Entry 1JGZ (X-ray diffraction, 2.70 A resolution); this record covers chains M and H of the 3 polymer chains in the assembly.

Chain M:
Name: Photosynthetic Reaction Center M subunit
From: Rhodobacter sphaeroides
UniProt: P02953 (RCEM_RHOSH); residues 1-307 here = UniProt positions 1-307
Sequence (307 residues; each row starts with the number of its first residue):
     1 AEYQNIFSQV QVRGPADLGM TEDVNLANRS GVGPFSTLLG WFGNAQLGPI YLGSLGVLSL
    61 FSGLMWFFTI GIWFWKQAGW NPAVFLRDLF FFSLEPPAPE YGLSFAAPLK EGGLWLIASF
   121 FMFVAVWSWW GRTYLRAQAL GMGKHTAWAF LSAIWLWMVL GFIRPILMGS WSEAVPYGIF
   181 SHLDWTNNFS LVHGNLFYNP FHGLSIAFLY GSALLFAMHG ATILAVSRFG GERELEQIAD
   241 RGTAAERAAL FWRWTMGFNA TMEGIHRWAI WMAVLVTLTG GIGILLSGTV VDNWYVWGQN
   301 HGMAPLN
Not modelled in the structure: 303-307
Differences from the reference sequence: engineered mutation K76 (Tyr in P02953)
Bound ions: bacteriochlorophyll a Mg site 1 near H182 (its only coordinating residue here); bacteriochlorophyll a Mg site 2 near H202 (its only coordinating residue here); Fe ion: H219, E234, H266 (shared with 2 residues of chain L)
Ligand contacts:
  - bacteriochlorophyll a (BCL), molecule 1: F90, W157, L160, V175, I179, H182, L183, W185, T186
  - bacteriochlorophyll a (BCL), molecule 2: M122, V126, F150, A153, I154, L156, W157, L160, T186, N187, F189, S190, L196, F197, H202, S205, I206, L209, Y210, V276, T277, G280, G281, I284
  - bacteriochlorophyll a (BCL), molecule 3: F197, G203, L204, I206, A207, F208, Y210, G211, L214, M272
  - bacteriopheophytin a (BPH), molecule 1: S59, L60, G63, L64, F67, A125, V126, W129, T133, T146, A149, F150, A153, A273, V274, T277
  - bacteriopheophytin a (BPH), molecule 2: Y210, A213, L214, A217, M218, W252, T255, M256
  - spheroidene (SPO): W66, F67, F68, I70, G71, I72, F74, W75, F85, F105, W115, L116, S119, F120, M122, F123, W157, M158, L160, G161, F162, V175, Y177, G178, I179, H182
  - ubiquinone-10 (U10): L214, L215, M218, H219, T222, I223, A245, A248, A249, W252, M256, F258, N259, A260, T261, M262, I265, W268, M272

Chain H:
Name: Photosynthetic Reaction Center H subunit
From: Rhodobacter sphaeroides
UniProt: P11846 (RCEH_RHOSH); numbering as in UniProt (aligned over 1-260)
Sequence (260 residues; each row starts with the number of its first residue):
     1 MVGVTAFGNF DLASLAIYSF WIFLAGLIYY LQTENMREGY PLENEDGTPA ANQGPFPLPK
    61 PKTFILPHGR GTLTVPGPES EDRPIALART AVSEGFPHAP TGDPMKDGVG PASWVARRDL
   121 PELDGHGHNK IKPMKAAAGF HVSAGKNPIG LPVRGCDLEI AGKVVDIWVD IPEQMARFLE
   181 VELKDGSTRL LPMQMVKVQS NRVHVNALSS DLFAGIPTIK SPTEVTLLEE DKICGYVAGG
   241 LMYAAPKRKS VVAAMLAEYA
Not modelled in the structure: 1-10, 247-260

Chain M / chain H interface:
Contacting residue pairs - 98 pairs, chain M then chain H:
  A1(M) with K197(H), hydrogen bond (backbone-side chain)
  Y3(M) with Q194(H)
  N5(M) with Q194(H)
  Q9(M) with G145(H); M193(H); V196(H), hydrogen bond (side chain-backbone); K197(H); V198(H), hydrogen bond (side chain-backbone)
  V10(M) with V142(H), hydrophobic; A144(H); K146(H)
  Q11(M) with V142(H); S143(H), hydrogen bond (backbone-backbone); A144(H), hydrogen bond (backbone-backbone)
  V12(M) with F140(H), hydrophobic; H141(H); S143(H); Q174(H)
  R13(M) with G139(H); F140(H); H141(H), hydrogen bond (backbone-backbone); S143(H), hydrogen bond (backbone-side chain); Q174(H)
  G14(M) with G139(H); F140(H); Q174(H), hydrogen bond (backbone-side chain)
  P15(M) with G139(H); F140(H); Q174(H), hydrogen bond (backbone-side chain)
  M20(M) with G125(H)
  T37(M) with A144(H)
  W41(M) with A144(H), hydrophobic; G145(H)
  P200(M) with I17(H), hydrophobic
  F201(M) with A16(H), hydrophobic; I17(H), hydrophobic
  L204(M) with F20(H), hydrophobic
  S227(M) with Q194(H)
  R228(M) with M195(H); C234(H), hydrogen bond (backbone-side chain); L241(H)
  F229(M) with C234(H), hydrophobic; A238(H), hydrophobic
  E232(M) with R177(H), salt bridge
  R233(M) with E122(H), salt bridge; R177(H); E230(H), salt bridge
  E236(M) with R117(H); R118(H), salt bridge; E122(H)
  Q237(M) with R117(H)
  I238(M) with L73(H)
  A239(M) with L73(H)
  D240(M) with R117(H), hydrogen bond (backbone-side chain); R118(H), salt bridge; L227(H)
  R241(M) with E38(H), salt bridge; E79(H), salt bridge; V115(H); R117(H)
  G242(M) with V115(H); R117(H); D231(H)
  T243(M) with S113(H); W114(H); V115(H), hydrogen bond (side chain-backbone); D231(H), hydrogen bond
  E246(M) with V115(H)
  R247(M) with P111(H), hydrogen bond (side chain-backbone); A112(H); S113(H), hydrogen bond (side chain-backbone); G235(H)
  R253(M) with Y40(H), hydrogen bond; L42(H)
  A260(M) with N35(H)
  T261(M) with E34(H); N35(H), hydrogen bond (backbone-side chain); E38(H)
  E263(M) with K62(H), salt bridge; F64(H)
  G264(M) with N35(H)
  I265(M) with N35(H), hydrogen bond (backbone-side chain)
  R267(M) with Y30(H), hydrogen bond; L31(H); E34(H), salt bridge; K62(H)
  W268(M) with L31(H), hydrophobic; N35(H)
  W271(M) with L27(H)
  T279(M) with F20(H)
  V290(M) with L12(H), hydrophobic
  V291(M) with A13(H), hydrophobic
  W297(M) with D11(H), hydrogen bond; A13(H); S14(H)
  H301(M) with D11(H); S14(H), hydrogen bond (backbone-side chain)
  G302(M) with D11(H)
Interface residues without a listed pair, chain M (56 interface residues in all): D17, F35, N44, Q46, F208, F258, N259, L275, L286, W294
Interface residues without a listed pair, chain H (69 interface residues in all): W21, F23, L24, Q32, R37, L66, G110, H126, K130, I131, A138, P148, V169, P172, E173, M175, P192, N206

Overview:
56 residues of chain M face 69 of chain H across their interface, with 21 hydrogen bonds and 9 salt bridges.
Polar contacts include E232(M)-R177(H), R233(M)-E122(H) and R233(M)-E230(H). Ligands of chain M: 3 copies of
bacteriochlorophyll a, bacteriopheophytin a, ubiquinone-10 and spheroidene.
Here chain M is Photosynthetic Reaction Center M subunit and chain H is Photosynthetic Reaction Center H
subunit, both from Rhodobacter sphaeroides. Entry 1JGZ (Photosynthetic Reaction Center Mutant With Tyr M 76
Replaced With Lys) was determined by X-ray diffraction (same publication as 1JGW, 1JGX, 1JGY and 1JH0).
